PDB entry 3VV6 | X-ray diffraction, 2.05 A resolution | chain A

# Chain A
Name: Beta-secretase 1
From: Homo sapiens
Notes: EC 3.4.23.46
UniProtKB: P56817 (BACE1_HUMAN); residues -18 to 393 here correspond to UniProt positions 43-454 (UniProt number = residue number + 61)
Chain sequence (416 residues; numbered -22 to 393; the number before each row is that of its first residue; numbers below 1 keep their minus sign (Gly-22 is residue -22)):
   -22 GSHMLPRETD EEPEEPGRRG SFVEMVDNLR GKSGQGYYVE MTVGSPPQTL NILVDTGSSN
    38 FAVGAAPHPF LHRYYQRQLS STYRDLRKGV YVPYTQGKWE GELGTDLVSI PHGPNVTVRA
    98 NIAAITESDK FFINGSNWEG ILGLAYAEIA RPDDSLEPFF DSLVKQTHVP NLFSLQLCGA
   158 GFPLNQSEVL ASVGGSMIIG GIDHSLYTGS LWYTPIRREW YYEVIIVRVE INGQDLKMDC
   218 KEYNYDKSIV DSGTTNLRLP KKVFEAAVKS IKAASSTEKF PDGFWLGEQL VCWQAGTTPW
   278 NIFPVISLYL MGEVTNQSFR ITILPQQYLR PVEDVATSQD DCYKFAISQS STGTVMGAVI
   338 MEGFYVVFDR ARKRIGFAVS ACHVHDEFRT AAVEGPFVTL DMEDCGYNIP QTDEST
Disordered / not traced: -22 to -4, 157-168, 256, 270-277, 310-317, 386-393
Sequence notes: expression tag (-22 to -19)
UniProt features mapped onto this chain:
  - active site: Asp32, Asp228
  - modified residue (N6-acetyllysine): Lys65, Lys214, Lys218, Lys224, Lys238, Lys239, Lys246
  - glycosylation (N-linked (GlcNAc...) asparagine): Asn92, Asn111, Asn162, Asn293
Disulfides: Cys155-Cys359, Cys217-Cys382, Cys269-Cys319
Ligand contacts: 2-amino-3-methyl-6- (B00; 2-amino-3-methyl-6-[(1S,2R)-2-phenylcyclopropyl]pyrimidin-4(3H)-one): Leu30, Asp32, Gly34, Ser35, Tyr71, Phe108, Ile118, Asp228, Gly230, Thr231

# Summary
Ligands of chain A: 2-amino-3-methyl-6-. UniProt lists active-site residues Asp32 and Asp228.
Chain A is Beta-secretase 1 (Homo sapiens); the structure, Crystal Structure of beta secetase in complex with
2-amino-3-methyl-6-((1S, 2R)-2-phenylcyclopropyl)pyrimidin-4(3H)-one, was determined by X-ray diffraction
together with 3VV7 and 3VV8 from the same study.
